Entry 8VWS (electron microscopy, 3.10 A resolution); this record covers chains E and I of the 10 polymer chains in the assembly.

== Chain E ==
Molecule: Histone H3.2
From: Homo sapiens
Reference sequence: Q71DI3 (H32_HUMAN); residues 1-135 here correspond to UniProt positions 2-136 (UniProt number = residue number + 1)
Amino-acid sequence (135 residues; each row starts with the number of its first residue):
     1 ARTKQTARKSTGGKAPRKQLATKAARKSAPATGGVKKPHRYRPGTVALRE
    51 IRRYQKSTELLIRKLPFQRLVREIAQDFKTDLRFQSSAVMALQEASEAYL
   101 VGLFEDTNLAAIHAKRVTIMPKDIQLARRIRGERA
Disordered / not traced: 1-37, 134-135
Differences from the reference sequence: engineered mutation Ala110 (Cys111 in Q71DI3)
Swiss-Prot annotation at these positions:
  - modified residue: Arg2 (Asymmetric dimethylarginine), Thr3 (Phosphothreonine), Lys4 (Allysine), Gln5 (5-glutamyl dopamine), Thr6 (Phosphothreonine), Arg8 (Citrulline), Lys9 (N6,N6,N6-trimethyllysine), Ser10 (ADP-ribosylserine), Thr11 (Phosphothreonine), Lys14 (N6-(2-hydroxyisobutyryl)lysine), Arg17 (Asymmetric dimethylarginine), Lys18 (N6-(2-hydroxyisobutyryl)lysine), Lys23 (N6-(2-hydroxyisobutyryl)lysine), Arg26 (Citrulline), Lys27 (N6,N6,N6-trimethyllysine), Ser28 (ADP-ribosylserine), Lys36 (N6,N6,N6-trimethyllysine), Lys37 (N6-methyllysine), Tyr41 (Phosphotyrosine), Lys56 (N6,N6,N6-trimethyllysine) and 8 more in UniProt
  - lipidation: Lys18 (N6-decanoyllysine)

== Chain I ==
Molecule: 601 I strand (non-damaged strand)
Sequence (147 nucleotides; row label = number of the first residue in the row):
     1 ATCGAGAATCCCGGTGCCGAGGCCGCTCAATTGGTCGTAGACAGCTCTAG
    51 CACCGCTTAAACGCACGTACGCGCTGTCCCCCGCGTTTTAACCGCCAAGG
   101 GGATTACTCCCTAGTCTCCAGGCACGTGTCAGATCTATACATCCGAT

== How chain E and chain I interact ==
Contacting residue pairs (23; chain E residue first):
  Arg40(E) - DC82(I)  base contact
  Arg40(E) - DG83(I)  sugar contact
  Arg40(E) - DC84(I)  sugar contact
  Tyr41(E) - DA7(I)  hydrogen bond to the sugar
  Tyr41(E) - DA8(I)  sugar contact
  Tyr41(E) - DG83(I)  sugar contact
  Tyr41(E) - DC84(I)  hydrogen bond to the phosphate
  Arg42(E) - DG83(I)  sugar contact
  Pro43(E) - DC82(I)  phosphate contact
  Pro43(E) - DG83(I)  phosphate contact
  Val46(E) - DG83(I)  phosphate contact
  Ala47(E) - DG83(I)  hydrogen bond to the phosphate
  Arg49(E) - DA8(I)  salt bridge to the phosphate
  Lys56(E) - DC10(I)  salt bridge to the phosphate
  Arg63(E) - DA91(I)  phosphate contact
  Arg63(E) - DC92(I)  phosphate contact
  Lys64(E) - DC92(I)  hydrogen bond to the phosphate
  Leu65(E) - DA91(I)  phosphate contact
  Leu65(E) - DC92(I)  hydrogen bond to the phosphate
  Pro66(E) - DA91(I)  phosphate contact
  Arg69(E) - DA91(I)  salt bridge to the phosphate
  Arg83(E) - DG100(I)  sugar contact
  Lys115(E) - DC72(I)  salt bridge to the phosphate
Also at the interface, not in a pair above, chain E (17 interface residues in all): His39, Gly44
Also at the interface, not in a pair above, chain I (14 interface residues in all): DG6, DT9, DG73, DG101

== In short ==
17 residues of chain E and 14 residues of chain I are in contact; the contacts include 5 hydrogen bonds and 4
salt bridges. Polar pairs include Tyr41(E)-DA7(I), Tyr41(E)-DC84(I) and Ala47(E)-DG83(I).
Here chain E is Histone H3.2 (Homo sapiens) and chain I is 601 I strand (non-damaged strand). Entry 8VWS
(Nucleosome containing 8oxoG at SHL-6) was determined by electron microscopy together with 8VWT, 8VWU and 8VWV
from the same study.
